8BVE - chains A and B; structure by X-ray diffraction, 2.14 A resolution.

Chain A (and B):
Name: Molybdopterin molybdenumtransferase
From: Corynebacterium glutamicum ATCC 13032
Notes: chain B of this document is another copy of the same molecule, construct and numbering; everything in this record applies to it too
Reference sequence: Q8NS03 (Q8NS03_CORGL); residue numbers follow UniProt; this construct covers 1-419
Amino-acid sequence (419 residues; each row starts with the number of its first residue):
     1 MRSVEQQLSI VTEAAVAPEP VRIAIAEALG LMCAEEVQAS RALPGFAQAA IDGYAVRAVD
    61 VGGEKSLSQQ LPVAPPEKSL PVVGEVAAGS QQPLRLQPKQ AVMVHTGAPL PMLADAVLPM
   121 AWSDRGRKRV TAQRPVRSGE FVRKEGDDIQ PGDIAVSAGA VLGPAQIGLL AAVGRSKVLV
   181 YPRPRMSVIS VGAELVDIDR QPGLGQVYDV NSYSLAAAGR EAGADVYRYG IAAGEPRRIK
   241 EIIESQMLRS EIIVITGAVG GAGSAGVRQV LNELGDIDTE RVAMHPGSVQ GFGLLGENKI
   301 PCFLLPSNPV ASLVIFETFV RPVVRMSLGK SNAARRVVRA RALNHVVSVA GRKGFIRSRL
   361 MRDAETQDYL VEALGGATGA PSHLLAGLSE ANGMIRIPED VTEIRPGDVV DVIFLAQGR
Not modelled in the structure: 64-77, 376-381, 418-419 (chain B: 68-77, 375-382, 417-419)
Metal / ion sites: Na+: S348, V349, R352, P398, E399, V401

How chain A and chain B interact:
Pairs across the interface (105):
  I25(A) with I198(B), hydrophobic
  L29(A) with A217(B); R220(B); E221(B)
  R41(A) with Q201(B), hydrogen bond; P202(B), hydrogen bond (side chain-backbone)
  F46(A) with L204(B), hydrophobic; G205(B); Q206(B)
  D52(A) with G261(B); A262(B), hydrogen bond (side chain-backbone)
  A88(A) with A193(B); E194(B)
  G89(A) with A193(B); E194(B); G205(B)
  S90(A) with L204(B); G205(B)
  Q91(A) with G203(B); L204(B), hydrogen bond (side chain-backbone); Q206(B)
  Q92(A) with L204(B)
  P93(A) with L204(B)
  H105(A) with A262(B); G263(B)
  T106(A) with G260(B)
  P109(A) with L204(B), hydrophobic
  D147(A) with H383(B), hydrogen bond (backbone-backbone)
  D148(A) with H383(B); L384(B); L385(B)
  I149(A) with L385(B), hydrophobic
  D153(A) with L385(B)
  I154(A) with L385(B)
  P164(A) with S214(B); A217(B), hydrophobic; A218(B); E221(B)
  A165(A) with R357(B); L388(B)
  Q166(A) with L388(B); S389(B), hydrogen bond (side chain-backbone); E390(B)
  I167(A) with Y213(B), hydrophobic
  G168(A) with V210(B); S214(B)
  L169(A) with L388(B), hydrophobic
  A171(A) with I198(B); Y208(B); Y213(B), hydrophobic
  A172(A) with Y208(B); V210(B), hydrophobic; L384(B), hydrophobic
  G174(A) with I198(B); Y208(B)
  R175(A) with I198(B)
  S176(A) with I198(B)
  E194(A) with G89(B)
  I198(A) with I25(B), hydrophobic; A171(B), hydrophobic; G174(B); S176(B)
  P202(A) with R41(B)
  L204(A) with S90(B); Q91(B); P93(B)
  G205(A) with F46(B); G89(B); S90(B)
  Q206(A) with R41(B), hydrogen bond (backbone-side chain); F46(B); Q91(B)
  V207(A) with F46(B), hydrophobic
  Y208(A) with R41(B); A171(B); A172(B); G174(B)
  V210(A) with G168(B); A172(B), hydrophobic
  Y213(A) with I167(B), hydrophobic
  S214(A) with P164(B); G168(B)
  A217(A) with L29(B); P164(B), hydrophobic; I167(B), hydrophobic
  A218(A) with P164(B)
  R220(A) with L29(B)
  E221(A) with L29(B); P164(B)
  R357(A) with A165(B)
  S382(A) with D147(B); D148(B), hydrogen bond
  L384(A) with L43(B), hydrophobic; D148(B)
  L385(A) with D148(B); I149(B), hydrophobic; D153(B); I154(B)
  L388(A) with A165(B); Q166(B), hydrogen bond (backbone-side chain); L169(B), hydrophobic
  S389(A) with A155(B), hydrogen bond (side chain-backbone); Q166(B), hydrogen bond (backbone-side chain); L169(B)
  Q417(A) with K330(B)
Interface residues without a listed pair, chain A (58 interface residues in all): Q48, G163, V173, A193, D209, L313
Interface residues without a listed pair, chain B (66 interface residues in all): A26, Q48, A88, Q92, P109, V161, V173, R175, D199, V207, D209, L313

In short:
58 residues of chain A face 66 of chain B across their interface; the contacts include 11 hydrogen bonds.
Polar pairs include R41(A)-Q201(B), R41(A)-P202(B) and D52(A)-A262(B). The Na+ site is built by S348(A),
V349(A), R352(A), P398(A), E399(A) and V401(A).
Chain A and chain B are both Molybdopterin molybdenumtransferase (Corynebacterium glutamicum ATCC 13032); the
structure, MoeA2 from Corynebacterium glutamicum, was determined by X-ray diffraction together with 8BVF from
the same study.
